PDB entry 8UUQ | electron microscopy, 2.34 A resolution | chains A and G of the 9 polymer chains in the assembly

[Chain A]
Protein: Fusion glycoprotein F0
From: Measles virus strain Ichinose-B95a
Reference sequence: Q786F3 (FUS_MEASC); numbering as in UniProt (aligned over 1-112)
Amino-acid sequence (112 residues; each row starts with the number of its first residue):
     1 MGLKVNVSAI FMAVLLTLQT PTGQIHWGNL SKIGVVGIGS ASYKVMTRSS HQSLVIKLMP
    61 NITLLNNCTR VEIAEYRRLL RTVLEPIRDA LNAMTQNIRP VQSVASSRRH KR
Disordered / not traced: 1-23, 103-112
Covalently attached groups: N-acetylglucosamine (NAG) linked to Asn29, Asn61, Asn67
UniProt features mapped onto this chain:
  - region: Thr69 to Thr95 (HRC)
  - site: Arg112 (Cleavage)
  - glycosylation (N-linked (GlcNAc...) asparagine): Asn29, Asn61
  - natural variant: Ile87 (I87T: Hyperfusogenic), Met94 (M94V: Hyperfusogenic)

[Chain G]
Protein: Fusion glycoprotein F0
From: Measles virus strain Ichinose-B95a
Reference sequence: Q786F3 (FUS_MEASC); residues 113-495 here = UniProt positions 113-495
Amino-acid sequence (420 residues; row label = number of the first residue in the row):
   113 FAGVVLAGAA LGVATAAQIT AGIALHQSML NSQAIDNLRA SLETTNQAIE AIRQAGQGMI
   173 LAVQGVQDYI NNELIPSMNQ LSCDLIGQKL GLKLLRYYTE ILSLFGPSLR DPISAEISIQ
   233 ALSYALGGDI NKVLEKLGYS GGDLLGILES RGIKARITHV DTESYFIVLS IAYPTLSEIK
   293 GVIVHRLEGV SYNIGSQEWY TTVPKYVATQ GYLISNFDES SCTFMPEGTV CSQNALYPMS
   353 PLLQECLRGS TKSCARTLVS GSFGNRFILS QGNLIANCAS ILCKCYTTGT IINQDPDKIL
   413 TYIAADHCPV VEVNGVTIQV GSRRYPDAVY LHRIDLGPPI SLGRLDVGTN LGNAIAKLED
   473 AKELLESSDQ ILRSMKGLSS TSIGVDDDDK AGWSHPQFEK GGGSGGGSGG GSWSHPQFEK
Disordered / not traced: 113-114, 487-532
Construct notes: engineered mutation Gly170 (Glu in Q786F3), Gly455 (Glu in Q786F3); expression tag (496-532)
Cystine bridges: Cys334-Cys343, Cys358-Cys366, Cys390-Cys395, Cys397-Cys420
UniProt features mapped onto this chain:
  - region: Phe113 to His138 (Fusion peptide)
  - natural variant: Leu137 (L137F: Hyperfusogenic; L137H: Hyperfusogenic), Ser262 (S262N: Hyperfusogenic; S262R: Hyperfusogenic), Leu354 (L354M: Hyperfusogenic; L354P: Hyperfusogenic), Leu454 (L454K: Hyperfusogenic; L454W: Hyperfusogenic), Thr461 (T461W: Hyperfusogenic), Asn462 (N462K: Hyperfusogenic), Gly464 (G464W: Hyperfusogenic), Asn465 (N465K: Hyperfusogenic; N465S: Hyperfusogenic)
  - mutagenesis: Trp311 (W311A: Greatly reduced fusion function. Inefficient F0 processing), Leu325 (L325S: Greatly reduced fusion function. No effect on F0 processing), Leu348 (L348S: Greatly reduced fusion function. Inefficient F0 processing), Tyr349 (Y349A: Greatly reduced fusion function. No effect on F0 processing), Arg360 (R360A: Greatly reduced fusion function. No effect on F0 processing), Ile393 (I393S: Greatly reduced fusion function. Inefficient F0 processing), Asp418 (D418A: Greatly reduced fusion function. Inefficient F0 processing), Tyr437 (Y437A: Greatly reduced fusion function. Inefficient F0 processing)

[Chain A / chain G interface]
Pairs across the interface (4):
  Glu75(A) with Lys244(G), salt bridge; Glu247(G)
  Thr82(A) with Leu257(G)
  Val101(A) with Tyr398(G)
Also at the interface, not in a pair above, chain A (5 interface residues in all): Arg78, Arg99
Also at the interface, not in a pair above, chain G (5 interface residues in all): Gln431

[Overview]
Chain A and chain G each contribute 5 residues to their interface; the contacts include 1 salt bridge. Its one
salt-bridged contact is Glu75(A)-Lys244(G). N-acetylglucosamine is covalently linked to Asn29(A), Asn61(A) and
Asn67(A). UniProt lists 8 mutagenesis sites on chain G.
Chain A is Fusion glycoprotein F0 and chain G is Fusion glycoprotein F0, both from Measles virus strain
Ichinose-B95a; the structure, Structure of the Measles virus Fusion protein in the pre-fusion conformation
with bound [FIP-HRC]2-PEG11, was determined by electron microscopy, deposited together with 8UT2, 8UTF, 8UUP
and 9AT8.
